Entry 7UEM (X-ray diffraction, 2.31 A resolution); this record covers chains C and D.

[Chain C]
Name: Light chain Fab of antibody HKB7
From: Homo sapiens
Notes: antibody fragment or engineered binder
Amino-acid sequence (219 residues; each row starts with the number of its first residue; a row labelled like 27A-27E holds insertion residues (27A, then the next letters in order)):
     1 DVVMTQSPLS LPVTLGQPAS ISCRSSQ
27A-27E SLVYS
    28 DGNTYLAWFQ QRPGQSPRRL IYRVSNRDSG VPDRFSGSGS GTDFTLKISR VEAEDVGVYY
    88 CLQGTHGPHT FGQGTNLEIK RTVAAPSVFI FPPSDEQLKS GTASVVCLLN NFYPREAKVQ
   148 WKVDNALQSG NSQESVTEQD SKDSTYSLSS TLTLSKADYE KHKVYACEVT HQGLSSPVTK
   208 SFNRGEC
Unresolved in the structure: 212-214
Disulfide bonds: Cys23-Cys88, Cys134-Cys194

[Chain D]
Name: Heavy chain Fab arm of antibody HKB7
From: Homo sapiens
Notes: antibody fragment or engineered binder
Amino-acid sequence (229 residues; row label = number of the first residue in the row; a row labelled like 82A-82C holds insertion residues (82A, then the next letters in order)):
     1 EVQLVESGGG LVQPGGSLRL SCAASGFIFR DSWMTWVRQA PGKGPEWVAD IN
   52A Q
    53 GGSHKYYVDS VKGRFTISRD DAKNSLYLQM
82A-82C NSL
    83 RAEDTAVYYC ARDPEFGA
  100A L
   101 DYWGQGALVT VSSASTKGPS VFPLAPSSKS TSGGTAALGC LVKDYFPEPV TVSWNSGALT
   161 SGVHTFPAVL QSSGLYSLSS VVTVPSSSLG TQTYICNVNH KPSNTKVDKK VEPKSCGSHH
   221 HHHH
Unresolved in the structure: 214-224
Disulfide bonds: Cys22-Cys92, Cys140-Cys196
Reported in the primary citation:
  - binding site for beta-D-galactopyranose: Trp33, Phe98
  - binding site for alpha-D-galactopyranose: Asp50, Tyr58

[Interface between chain C and chain D]
Residue-residue contacts (71):
  Tyr27D(C) - Phe98(D)  hydrophobic
  Tyr32(C) - Phe98(D)
  Phe36(C) - Gly99(D)
  Phe36(C) - Leu100A(D)
  Phe36(C) - Trp103(D)  hydrophobic
  Gln38(C) - Gln39(D)  hydrogen bond
  Gln38(C) - Tyr91(D)
  Ser43(C) - Tyr91(D)
  Ser43(C) - Gly104(D)  hydrogen bond (side chain-backbone)
  Ser43(C) - Gln105(D)
  Pro44(C) - Trp103(D)
  Arg46(C) - Pro96(D)
  Arg46(C) - Ala100(D)  hydrogen bond (side chain-backbone)
  Arg46(C) - Leu100A(D)
  Arg46(C) - Asp101(D)
  Tyr49(C) - Ala100(D)  hydrophobic
  Arg50(C) - Glu97(D)
  Tyr87(C) - Gln39(D)  hydrogen bond
  Tyr87(C) - Lys43(D)
  Tyr87(C) - Gly44(D)
  Tyr87(C) - Pro45(D)
  Leu89(C) - Gly99(D)
  Gly91(C) - Phe98(D)
  Pro95(C) - Tyr58(D)
  His96(C) - Trp47(D)
  His96(C) - Gly99(D)
  Phe98(C) - Pro45(D)
  Phe98(C) - Glu46(D)
  Phe98(C) - Trp47(D)  hydrophobic
  Ser114(C) - Ser132(D)
  Phe116(C) - Lys129(D)
  Phe116(C) - Ser130(D)
  Phe116(C) - Ser132(D)
  Phe116(C) - Ala137(D)  hydrophobic
  Ile117(C) - Lys129(D)  hydrogen bond (backbone-backbone)
  Ile117(C) - Ser130(D)
  Phe118(C) - Leu124(D)  hydrophobic
  Phe118(C) - Ala125(D)
  Phe118(C) - Ser130(D)
  Phe118(C) - Ala137(D)
  Ser121(C) - Phe122(D)
  Ser121(C) - Pro123(D)
  Glu123(C) - Val121(D)
  Glu123(C) - Phe122(D)
  Glu123(C) - Lys209(D)  salt bridge
  Gln124(C) - Phe122(D)
  Gln124(C) - Lys143(D)
  Ser131(C) - Leu141(D)
  Ser131(C) - Lys143(D)
  Leu135(C) - Phe166(D)  hydrophobic
  Leu135(C) - Val181(D)  hydrophobic
  Asn137(C) - His164(D)
  Asn137(C) - Thr183(D)  hydrogen bond
  Asn138(C) - His164(D)  hydrogen bond
  Gln160(C) - Val169(D)
  Gln160(C) - Leu170(D)  hydrogen bond (side chain-backbone)
  Gln160(C) - Gln171(D)
  Glu161(C) - Val169(D)
  Ser162(C) - Phe166(D)
  Ser162(C) - Pro167(D)  hydrogen bond (side chain-backbone)
  Ser162(C) - Val169(D)
  Val163(C) - Pro167(D)
  Thr164(C) - Phe166(D)
  Ser174(C) - His164(D)
  Ser174(C) - Phe166(D)
  Leu175(C) - Phe166(D)
  Ser176(C) - Phe166(D)
  Lys207(C) - Lys129(D)
  Lys207(C) - Thr131(D)  hydrogen bond (side chain-backbone)
  Ser208(C) - Lys129(D)  hydrogen bond (backbone-side chain)
  Phe209(C) - Lys129(D)
Other interface residues (no listed pair), chain C (44 interface residues in all): Asp28, Gln42, Asp55, Gly94, Val115, Thr129, Val133
Other interface residues (no listed pair), chain D (43 interface residues in all): Val60, Thr135, Ala136, Leu138

[Summary]
Chain C and chain D form an interface of 44 and 43 residues respectively, with 11 hydrogen bonds and 1 salt
bridge. Among the polar pairs are Glu123(C)-Lys209(D), Gln38(C)-Gln39(D) and Ser43(C)-Gly104(D). The paper
reports a binding site for beta-D-galactopyranose at Trp33(D) and Phe98(D); a binding site for
alpha-D-galactopyranose at Asp50(D) and Tyr58(D).
Here chain C is Light chain Fab of antibody HKB7 and chain D is Heavy chain Fab arm of antibody HKB7, both
from Homo sapiens. Entry 7UEM (Genomic and structural basis for the human anti-alpha-galactosyl antibody
response) was determined by X-ray diffraction together with 7UEL and 7UEN from the same study.
